Entry 8I4K (X-ray diffraction, 1.84 A resolution); this record covers chains A and D of the 4 polymer chains in the assembly.

# Chain A
Name: Azami Red1.0
From: Galaxea fascicularis
Amino-acid sequence (227 residues; each row starts with the number of its first residue; note: 2 numbers in that range are skipped by the numbering (no residue carries them; nothing is unmodelled there); numbers below 1 keep their minus sign (Gly-3 is residue -3)):
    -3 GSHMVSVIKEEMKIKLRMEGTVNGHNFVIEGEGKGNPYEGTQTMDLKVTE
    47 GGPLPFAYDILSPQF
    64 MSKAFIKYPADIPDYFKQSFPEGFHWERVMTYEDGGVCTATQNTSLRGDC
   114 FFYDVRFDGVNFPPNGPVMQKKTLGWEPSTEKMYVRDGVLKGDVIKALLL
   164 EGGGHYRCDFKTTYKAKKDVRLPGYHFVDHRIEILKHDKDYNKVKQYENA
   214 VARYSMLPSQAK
Not modelled in the structure: -3 to 1, 225
Glycans and other covalent adducts: covalent link Phe61-Met64
Modified positions: Met64 ({(4Z)-4-(4-hydroxybenzylidene)-2-[3-(methylthio)propanimidoyl]-5-oxo-4,5-dihydro-1H-imidazol-1-yl}acetic acid; NRQ)
Ion coordination: Ca2+: Glu96 (shared with 1 residue of chain C)

# Chain D
Name: Azami Red1.0
From: Galaxea fascicularis
Amino-acid sequence (227 residues; numbered -2 to 225 plus 1 insertion-coded residue; 2 numbers in that range are skipped by the numbering (no residue carries them; nothing is unmodelled there); the number before each row is that of its first residue; numbers below 1 keep their minus sign (Gly-2 is residue -2)):
    -2 GSHM
    1A V
     2 SVIKEEMKIKLRMEGTVNGHNFVIEGEGKGNPYEGTQTMDLKVTEGGPLP
    52 FAYDILSPQF
    64 MSKAFIKYPADIPDYFKQSFPEGFHWERVMTYEDGGVCTATQNTSLRGDC
   114 FFYDVRFDGVNFPPNGPVMQKKTLGWEPSTEKMYVRDGVLKGDVIKALLL
   164 EGGGHYRCDFKTTYKAKKDVRLPGYHFVDHRIEILKHDKDYNKVKQYENA
   214 VARYSMLPSQAK
Not modelled in the structure: -2 to 0
Glycans and other covalent adducts: covalent link Phe61-Met64
Modified positions: Met64 ({(4Z)-4-(4-hydroxybenzylidene)-2-[3-(methylthio)propanimidoyl]-5-oxo-4,5-dihydro-1H-imidazol-1-yl}acetic acid; NRQ)
Ion coordination: Ca2+: Glu96 (shared with 1 residue of chain B)

# Interface between chain A and chain D
Contacting residue pairs (62):
  Glu96(A) - Arg149(D)  salt bridge
  Glu140(A) - Tyr188(D)
  Pro141(A) - Phe190(D)
  Pro141(A) - Ser218(D)
  Lys145(A) - Lys145(D)
  Lys145(A) - Ile158(D)
  Tyr147(A) - Arg170(D)  hydrogen bond
  Arg149(A) - Glu96(D)  salt bridge
  Arg149(A) - His168(D)  hydrogen bond (side chain-backbone)
  Arg149(A) - Arg170(D)
  Asp156(A) - Ile158(D)
  Asp156(A) - Arg170(D)  salt bridge
  Ile158(A) - Lys145(D)
  Ile158(A) - Asp156(D)
  Ile158(A) - Lys174(D)
  Ala160(A) - Tyr188(D)  hydrophobic
  His168(A) - Arg149(D)  hydrogen bond (backbone-side chain)
  His168(A) - Tyr188(D)
  Arg170(A) - Tyr147(D)  hydrogen bond
  Arg170(A) - Arg149(D)
  Arg170(A) - Asp156(D)  salt bridge
  Arg170(A) - Lys174(D)
  Lys174(A) - Ile158(D)
  Lys174(A) - Arg170(D)
  Tyr188(A) - Glu140(D)
  Tyr188(A) - Ala160(D)  hydrophobic
  Tyr188(A) - His168(D)
  Phe190(A) - Pro141(D)
  Asp192(A) - Met219(D)
  Asp192(A) - Leu220(D)
  His193(A) - Leu220(D)
  Arg194(A) - Ser218(D)
  Arg194(A) - Leu220(D)  hydrogen bond (side chain-backbone)
  Arg194(A) - Pro221(D)  hydrogen bond (side chain-backbone)
  Arg194(A) - Ser222(D)
  Glu196(A) - Pro221(D)
  Glu196(A) - Ser222(D)
  Glu196(A) - Gln223(D)  hydrogen bond (side chain-backbone)
  Glu196(A) - Ala224(D)  hydrogen bond (side chain-backbone)
  Leu198(A) - Gln223(D)
  Leu198(A) - Lys225(D)
  Tyr210(A) - Gln223(D)
  Asn212(A) - Leu220(D)
  Asn212(A) - Pro221(D)
  Val214(A) - Leu220(D)  hydrophobic
  Arg216(A) - Arg216(D)
  Ser218(A) - Pro141(D)
  Ser218(A) - Arg194(D)
  Met219(A) - Asp192(D)
  Met219(A) - Met219(D)  hydrophobic
  Leu220(A) - Asp192(D)
  Leu220(A) - His193(D)
  Leu220(A) - Arg194(D)  hydrogen bond (backbone-side chain)
  Leu220(A) - Asn212(D)
  Leu220(A) - Val214(D)  hydrophobic
  Pro221(A) - Arg194(D)  hydrogen bond (backbone-side chain)
  Pro221(A) - Asn212(D)
  Ser222(A) - Arg194(D)
  Ser222(A) - Glu196(D)  hydrogen bond
  Gln223(A) - Glu196(D)  hydrogen bond (backbone-side chain)
  Gln223(A) - Tyr210(D)
  Ala224(A) - Glu196(D)  hydrogen bond (backbone-side chain)
Other interface residues (no listed pair), chain A (34 interface residues in all): Thr143, Lys154, Val157, Asp172
Other interface residues (no listed pair), chain D (34 interface residues in all): Val157, Tyr169, Asp172, Leu198

# In short
The chain A/chain D interface involves 34 residues from each chain, with 13 hydrogen bonds and 4 salt bridges.
Among the polar pairs are Glu96(A)-Arg149(D), Asp156(A)-Arg170(D) and Tyr147(A)-Arg170(D).
Chain A and chain D are both Azami Red1.0 (Galaxea fascicularis); the structure, Structure of Azami Red1.0, a
red fluorescent protein engineered from Azami Green, was determined by X-ray diffraction, deposited together
with 8I4J.
